Entry 7TVE (electron microscopy, 3.80 A resolution); this record covers chains C and G of the 7 polymer chains in the assembly.

[Chain C]
Molecule: Non-structural maintenance of chromosomes element 1
Organism: Saccharomyces cerevisiae W303
Notes: EC 2.3.2.27
UniProt: A0A7I9FFW3 (A0A7I9FFW3_YEASX); numbering as in UniProt (aligned over 1-336)
Chain sequence (337 residues; each row starts with the number of its first residue):
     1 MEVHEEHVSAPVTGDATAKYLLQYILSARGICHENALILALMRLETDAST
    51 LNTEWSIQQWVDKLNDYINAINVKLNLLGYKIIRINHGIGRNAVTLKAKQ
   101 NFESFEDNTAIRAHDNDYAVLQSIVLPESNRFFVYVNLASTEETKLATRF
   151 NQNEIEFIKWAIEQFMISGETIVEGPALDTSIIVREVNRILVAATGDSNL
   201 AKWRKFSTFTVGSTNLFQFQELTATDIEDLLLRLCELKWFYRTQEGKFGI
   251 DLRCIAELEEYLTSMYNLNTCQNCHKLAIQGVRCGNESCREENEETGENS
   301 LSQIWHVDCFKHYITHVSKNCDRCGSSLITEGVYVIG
Not modelled in the structure: 1-12, 107-120, 337
Differences from the reference sequence: conflict H7 (Gln in A0A7I9FFW3); expression tag (337)

[Chain G]
Molecule: Non-structural maintenance of chromosome element 4
Organism: Saccharomyces cerevisiae W303
UniProt: P43124 (NSE4_YEAST); residue numbers follow UniProt; this construct covers 1-402
Chain sequence (403 residues; each row starts with the number of its first residue):
     1 MSSTVISRKRRNSTVTEPDSSGETRKQKKSRSDEKSSSSKDGDPQLEFKV
    51 LQGYRDLESEMHKGRAQVTRTGDIGVAMDNLNAVDSLFNKVIGIKNNGLF
   101 AHDARAMVSISELAQISVRNLKFDDSRSMVNLENIVNSLKRYMLKEHFKL
   151 NNIAENRNDLTLAADEQSAADQQEESDGDIDRTPDDNHTDKATSSFKATS
   201 MRHSYLQQFSHYNEFSQFNWFRIGALYNTISKNAPITDHLMGPLSIEKKP
   251 RVLTQRRRNNDQVGEKITAEKITQHSLNSTQQETTPEQVKKCFKKLSKKL
   301 GPEGSINLFKFIIDPNSFSRSIENLFYTSFLIKEGKLLMEHDEEGLPTIK
   351 IKQSISHTDSRSKEIERQRRRAAHQNHIIFQMDMPTWRKLIKKYNITSPF
   401 LDG
Not modelled in the structure: 1-42, 159-191, 268-284, 400-403
Differences from the reference sequence: expression tag (403)
From the paper describing this entry:
  - mutagenesis - R251E/R256E/R257E/R258E: decreased growth

[Interface between chain C and chain G]
Pairs across the interface - 37 pairs, chain C then chain G:
  Q23(C) with P235(G)
  L26(C) with P235(G); I236(G), hydrophobic; T237(G)
  R29(C) with I236(G); T237(G), hydrogen bond (backbone-side chain); D238(G)
  G30(C) with T237(G)
  Y135(C) with H239(G), hydrogen bond (backbone-side chain)
  V136(C) with H239(G)
  N137(C) with H239(G); M241(G); G242(G)
  L138(C) with M241(G)
  S140(C) with M241(G), hydrogen bond (side chain-backbone); G242(G), hydrogen bond (side chain-backbone); S245(G), hydrogen bond
  T144(C) with G242(G)
  K145(C) with P243(G); I246(G)
  A147(C) with D238(G)
  T148(C) with D238(G); P243(G)
  Q152(C) with K248(G); K249(G)
  I155(C) with P243(G); I246(G), hydrophobic
  E156(C) with K248(G), salt bridge
  K159(C) with L244(G), hydrogen bond (side chain-backbone)
  W239(C) with D238(G); L240(G), hydrophobic
  R253(C) with T237(G), hydrogen bond; D238(G), hydrogen bond (side chain-backbone); H239(G)
  A256(C) with M241(G)
  E257(C) with L240(G); L244(G)
Interface residues without a listed pair, chain C (28 interface residues in all): S27, Y80, F105, R149, F150, L237, L258
Interface residues without a listed pair, chain G (16 interface residues in all): E146, E247

[In short]
Chain C and chain G form an interface of 28 and 16 residues respectively, with 8 hydrogen bonds and 1 salt
bridge. Polar contacts include E156(C)-K248(G), R29(C)-T237(G) and Y135(C)-H239(G). From the paper:
R251E/R256E/R257E/R258E of chain G reduce growth.
Chain C is Non-structural maintenance of chromosomes element 1 and chain G is Non-structural maintenance of
chromosome element 4, both from Saccharomyces cerevisiae W303; the structure, ATP and DNA bound SMC5/6 core
complex, was determined by electron microscopy.
